4KHZ - chains G and B of the 5 polymer chains in the assembly; structure by X-ray diffraction, 2.90 A resolution.

# Chain G
Protein: Binding-protein-dependent transport systems inner membrane component
Organism: Escherichia coli
UniProtKB: C9QV46 (C9QV46_ECOD1); residue numbers follow UniProt; this construct covers 1-296
Chain sequence (296 residues; row label = number of the first residue in the row):
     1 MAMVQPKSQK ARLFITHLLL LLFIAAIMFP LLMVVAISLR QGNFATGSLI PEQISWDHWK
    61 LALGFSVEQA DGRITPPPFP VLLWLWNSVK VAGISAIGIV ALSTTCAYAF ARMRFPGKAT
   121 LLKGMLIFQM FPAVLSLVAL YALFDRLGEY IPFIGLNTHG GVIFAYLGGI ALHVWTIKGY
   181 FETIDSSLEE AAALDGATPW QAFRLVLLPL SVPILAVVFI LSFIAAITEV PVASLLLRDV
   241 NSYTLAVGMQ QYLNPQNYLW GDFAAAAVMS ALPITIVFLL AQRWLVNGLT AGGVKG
Not modelled in the structure: 1, 284-296

# Chain B
Protein: Binding-protein-dependent transport systems inner membrane component
Organism: Escherichia coli
UniProtKB: C9QV42 (C9QV42_ECOD1); numbering as in UniProt (aligned over 1-371)
Chain sequence (381 residues; numbered 1 to 381; the number before each row is that of its first residue):
     1 MASVQLQNVT KAWGEVVVSK DINLDIHEGE FVVFVGPSGC GKSTLLRMIA GLETITSGDL
    61 FIGEKRMNDT PPAERGVGMV FQSYALYPHL SVAENMSFGL KLAGAKKEVI NQRVNQVAEV
   121 LQLAHLLDRK PKALSGGQRQ RVAIGRTLVA EPSVFLLDEP LSNLDAALRV QMRIEISRLH
   181 KRLGRTMIYV THDQVEAMTL ADKIVVLDAG RVAQVGKPLE LYHYPADRFV AGFIGSPKMN
   241 FLPVKVTATA IDQVQVELPM PNRQQVWLPV ESRDVQVGAN MSLGIRPEHL LPSDIADVIL
   301 EGEVQVVEQL GNETQIHIQI PSIRQNLVYR QNDVVLVEEG ATFAIGLPPE RCHLFREDGT
   361 ACRRLHKEPG VASASHHHHH H
Not modelled in the structure: 1, 275-276, 372-381
Construct notes: expression tag (372-381)

# Interface between chain G and chain B
Pairs across the interface (15):
  Ala2(G) - Leu52(B)
  Ala2(G) - Glu53(B)  hydrogen bond (backbone-side chain)
  Ala2(G) - Thr54(B)  hydrogen bond (backbone-backbone)
  Met3(G) - Gly51(B)
  Met3(G) - Leu52(B)
  Met3(G) - Thr54(B)
  Val4(G) - Gly51(B)  hydrogen bond (backbone-backbone)
  Val4(G) - Thr54(B)
  Val4(G) - Asn68(B)
  Val4(G) - Asp69(B)
  Val4(G) - Thr70(B)
  Val4(G) - Pro71(B)
  Val4(G) - Pro72(B)
  Val4(G) - Arg75(B)
  Pro6(G) - Pro71(B)  hydrophobic
Other interface residues (no listed pair), chain G (5 interface residues in all): Gln5

# Overview
5 residues of chain G and 10 residues of chain B are in contact; the contacts include 3 hydrogen bonds. Polar
contacts include Ala2(G)-Glu53(B), Ala2(G)-Thr54(B) and Val4(G)-Gly51(B).
Chain G is Binding-protein-dependent transport systems inner membrane component and chain B is
Binding-protein-dependent transport systems inner membrane component, both from Escherichia coli; the
structure, Crystal structure of the maltose-binding protein/maltose transporter complex in an
pre-translocation conformation bound to maltoheptaose, was determined by X-ray diffraction together with 4KI0
from the same study.
